PDB entry 3JC6 | electron microscopy, 3.70 A resolution | chains 3 and 5 of the 11 polymer chains in the assembly

# Chain 3
Protein: DNA replication licensing factor MCM3
Organism: Saccharomyces cerevisiae
Notes: EC 3.6.4.12
UniProt: P24279 (MCM3_YEAST); numbering as in UniProt (aligned over 1-971)
Sequence (971 residues; row label = number of the first residue in the row):
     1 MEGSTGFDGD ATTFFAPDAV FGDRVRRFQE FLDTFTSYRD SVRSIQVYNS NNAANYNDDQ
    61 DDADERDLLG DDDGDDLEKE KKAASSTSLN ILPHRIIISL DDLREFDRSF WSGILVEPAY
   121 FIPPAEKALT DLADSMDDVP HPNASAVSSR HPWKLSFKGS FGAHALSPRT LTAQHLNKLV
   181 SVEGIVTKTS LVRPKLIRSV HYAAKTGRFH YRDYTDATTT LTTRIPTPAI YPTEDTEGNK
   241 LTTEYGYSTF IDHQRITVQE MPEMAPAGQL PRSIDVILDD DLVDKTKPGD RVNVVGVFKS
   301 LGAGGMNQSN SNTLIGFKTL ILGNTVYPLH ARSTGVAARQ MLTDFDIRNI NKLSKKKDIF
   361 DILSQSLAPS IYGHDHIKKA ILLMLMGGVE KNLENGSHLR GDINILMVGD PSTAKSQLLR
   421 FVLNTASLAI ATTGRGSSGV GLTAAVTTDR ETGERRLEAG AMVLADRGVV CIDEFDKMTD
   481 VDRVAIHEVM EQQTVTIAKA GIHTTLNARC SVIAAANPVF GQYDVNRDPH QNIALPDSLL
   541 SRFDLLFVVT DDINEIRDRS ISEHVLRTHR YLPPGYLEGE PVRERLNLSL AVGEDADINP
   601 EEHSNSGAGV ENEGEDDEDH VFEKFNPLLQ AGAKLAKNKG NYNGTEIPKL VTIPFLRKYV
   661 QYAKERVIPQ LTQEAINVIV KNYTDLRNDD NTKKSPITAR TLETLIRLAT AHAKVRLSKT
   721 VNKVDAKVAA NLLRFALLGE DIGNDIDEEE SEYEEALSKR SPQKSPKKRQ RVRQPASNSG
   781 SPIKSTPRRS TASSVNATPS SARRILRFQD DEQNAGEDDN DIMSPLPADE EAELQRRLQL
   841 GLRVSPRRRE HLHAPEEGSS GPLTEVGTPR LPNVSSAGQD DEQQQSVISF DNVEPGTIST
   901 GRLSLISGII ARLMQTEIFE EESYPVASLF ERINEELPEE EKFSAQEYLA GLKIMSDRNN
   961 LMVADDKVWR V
Not modelled in the structure: 1-17, 57-90, 141-150, 331-971
Swiss-Prot annotation at these positions:
  - motif: Ser-541 to Asp-544 (Arginine finger)
  - binding site (ATP): Gly-409 to Ser-416
  - modified residue: Ser-761 (Phosphoserine), Ser-777 (Phosphoserine), Ser-781 (Phosphoserine), Thr-868 (Phosphothreonine)
  - mutagenesis: Lys-415 (K415A: No effect on MCM2-7 complex helicase activity. Loss of MCM2-7 complex helicase activity; when associated with MCM5 A-422. Reduces MCM2-7 complex helicase activity ...)

# Chain 5
Protein: Minichromosome maintenance protein 5
Organism: Saccharomyces cerevisiae
Notes: EC 3.6.4.12
UniProt: P29496 (MCM5_YEAST); residue numbers follow UniProt; this construct covers 1-775
Sequence (775 residues; each row starts with the number of its first residue):
     1 MSFDRPEIYS APVLQGESPN DDDNTEIIKS FKNFILEFRL DSQFIYRDQL RNNILVKNYS
    61 LTVNMEHLIG YNEDIYKKLS DEPSDIIPLF ETAITQVAKR ISILSRAQSA NNNDKDPENT
   121 SMDTDSLLLN SLPTFQLILN SNANQIPLRD LDSEHVSKIV RLSGIIISTS VLSSRATYLS
   181 IMCRNCRHTT SITINNFNSI TGNTVSLPRS CLSTIESESS MANESNIGDE STKKNCGPDP
   241 YIIIHESSKF IDQQFLKLQE IPELVPVGEM PRNLTMTCDR YLTNKVIPGT RVTIVGIYSI
   301 YNSKNGAGSG RSGGGNGGSG VAIRTPYIKI LGIQSDVETS SIWNSVTMFT EEEEEEFLQL
   361 SRNPKLYEIL TNSIAPSIFG NEDIKKAIVC LLMGGSKKIL PDGMRLRGDI NVLLLGDPGT
   421 AKSQLLKFVE KVSPIAVYTS GKGSSAAGLT ASVQRDPMTR EFYLEGGAMV LADGGVVCID
   481 EFDKMRDEDR VAIHEAMEQQ TISIAKAGIT TVLNSRTSVL AAANPIYGRY DDLKSPGDNI
   541 DFQTTILSRF DMIFIVKDDH NEERDISIAN HVINIHTGNA NAMQNQQEEN GSEISIEKMK
   601 RYITYCRLKC APRLSPQAAE KLSSNFVTIR KQLLINELES TERSSIPITI RQLEAIIRIT
   661 ESLAKLELSP IAQERHVDEA IRLFQASTMD AASQDPIGGL NQASGTSLSE IRRFEQELKR
   721 RLPIGWSTSY QTLRREFVDT HRFSQLALDK ALYALEKHET IQLRHQGQNI YRSGV
Not modelled in the structure: 1-20, 107-129, 198-203, 212-234, 306-319, 341-775
Disulfides: Cys-186/Cys-211
Swiss-Prot annotation at these positions:
  - motif: Ser-548 to Asp-551 (Arginine finger)
  - binding site (ATP): Gly-416 to Ser-423
  - mutagenesis: Lys-422 (K422A: Loss of MCM2-7 complex helicase activity)

# Chain 3 / chain 5 interface
Contacting residue pairs - 47 pairs, chain 3 then chain 5:
  Ala-119(3) / Glu-246(5)
  Tyr-120(3) / Glu-246(5)
  Tyr-120(3) / Ser-247(5)
  Thr-172(3) / Asp-252(5)
  Ala-173(3) / Phe-250(5)
  Ala-173(3) / Ile-251(5)
  Leu-176(3) / Phe-250(5)  hydrophobic
  Asn-177(3) / His-245(5)
  Asn-177(3) / Glu-246(5)  hydrogen bond (side chain-backbone)
  Thr-222(3) / Glu-246(5)
  Thr-223(3) / Ile-243(5)
  Thr-223(3) / Ile-244(5)
  Thr-223(3) / His-245(5)
  Ile-225(3) / Met-182(5)  hydrophobic
  Ile-225(3) / Arg-184(5)
  Ile-225(3) / Ile-242(5)  hydrophobic
  Pro-226(3) / Ile-242(5)
  Gln-269(3) / Thr-169(5)
  Gln-269(3) / Pro-288(5)
  Leu-270(3) / Val-171(5)  hydrophobic
  Arg-272(3) / Val-171(5)
  Arg-272(3) / Leu-172(5)
  Arg-272(3) / Asn-284(5)  hydrogen bond
  Ser-300(3) / His-245(5)  hydrogen bond (backbone-side chain)
  Ser-300(3) / Phe-250(5)
  Gly-302(3) / His-245(5)
  Ala-303(3) / Ile-243(5)  hydrophobic
  Met-306(3) / Val-205(5)
  Met-306(3) / Ser-206(5)
  Met-306(3) / Leu-207(5)  hydrogen bond (backbone-backbone)
  Asn-307(3) / Asp-239(5)
  Asn-307(3) / Tyr-241(5)
  Ser-311(3) / Lys-304(5)  hydrogen bond
  Asn-312(3) / Asn-302(5)
  Asn-312(3) / Ser-303(5)  hydrogen bond (backbone-backbone)
  Thr-313(3) / Ser-303(5)
  Leu-314(3) / Gln-253(5)
  Leu-314(3) / Phe-255(5)  hydrophobic
  Leu-314(3) / Thr-277(5)
  Leu-314(3) / Tyr-301(5)  hydrophobic
  Gly-316(3) / Ser-174(5)
  Phe-317(3) / Ser-174(5)
  Phe-317(3) / Ala-176(5)  hydrophobic
  Phe-317(3) / Leu-179(5)  hydrophobic
  Phe-317(3) / Ile-243(5)  hydrophobic
  Phe-317(3) / Phe-250(5)  hydrophobic
  Thr-319(3) / Ser-174(5)
Other interface residues (no listed pair), chain 3 (28 interface residues in all): Arg-224, Leu-301, Ile-315
Other interface residues (no listed pair), chain 5 (36 interface residues in all): Ser-173, Arg-175, Arg-187, Ile-287, Tyr-327

# Summary
Chain 3 and chain 5 form an interface of 28 and 36 residues respectively, with 6 hydrogen bonds. Polar pairs
include Asn-177(3)/Glu-246(5), Arg-272(3)/Asn-284(5) and Ser-300(3)/His-245(5).
Here chain 3 is DNA replication licensing factor MCM3 and chain 5 is Minichromosome maintenance protein 5,
both from Saccharomyces cerevisiae. Entry 3JC6 (Structure of the eukaryotic replicative CMG helicase and
pumpjack motion) was determined by electron microscopy (same publication as 3JC5 and 3JC7).
